PDB entry 2VN6 | X-ray diffraction, 1.49 A resolution | chains A and B

Chain A:
Protein: Scaffolding protein
From: Clostridium cellulolyticum
UniProtKB: Q45996 (Q45996_CLOCE); residues 2-152 here correspond to UniProt positions 277-427 (UniProt number = residue number + 275)
Chain sequence (151 residues; each row starts with the number of its first residue):
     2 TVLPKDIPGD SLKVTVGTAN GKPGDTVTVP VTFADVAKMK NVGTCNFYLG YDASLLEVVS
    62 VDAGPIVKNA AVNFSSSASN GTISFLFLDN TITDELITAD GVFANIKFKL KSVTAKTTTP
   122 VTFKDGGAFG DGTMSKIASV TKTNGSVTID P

Chain B:
Protein: Endoglucanase A
From: Clostridium cellulolyticum
UniProtKB: P17901 (GUNA_CLOCE); residues 2-65 here correspond to UniProt positions 410-473 (UniProt number = residue number + 408)
Chain sequence (64 residues; row label = number of the first residue in the row):
     2 VIVYGDYNND GNVDSTDFAG LKKYIMAADH AYVKNLDVNL DNEVNAFDLA ILKKYLLGMV
    62 SKLE
Construct notes: engineered mutation Ser16 (Ala424 in P17901), Thr17 (Leu425 in P17901); conflict Glu65 (Pro473 in P17901)
Metal / ion sites: Ca2+ site 1: Asp7, Asn9, Asp11, Asn13, Asp18; Ca2+ site 2: Asp38, Asn40, Asp42, Glu44, Asp49

How chain A and chain B interact:
Contacting residue pairs (34):
  Thr45(A) with Ala47(B)
  Cys46(A) with Ala47(B)
  Asn47(A) with Ile26(B); Asn46(B); Ala47(B), hydrogen bond (side chain-backbone)
  Tyr49(A) with Ile26(B), hydrogen bond (side chain-backbone); Met27(B); Ala29(B), hydrophobic; His31(B)
  Val73(A) with Lys23(B)
  Ser76(A) with Lys23(B); Met27(B), hydrogen bond
  Ser77(A) with Met27(B)
  Ser78(A) with Met27(B)
  Ser85(A) with Met27(B), hydrogen bond (side chain-backbone)
  Leu87(A) with Lys23(B)
  Leu89(A) with Phe19(B), hydrophobic; Leu50(B), hydrophobic; Ala51(B), hydrophobic
  Asn91(A) with Phe19(B); Lys54(B); Leu58(B)
  Thr92(A) with Met60(B)
  Ile93(A) with Lys55(B); Leu58(B), hydrophobic; Met60(B), hydrophobic
  Asp126(A) with Ala29(B)
  Gly128(A) with Asn46(B)
  Ala129(A) with Asn46(B); Phe48(B), hydrophobic
  Phe130(A) with Phe48(B)
  Gly131(A) with Phe48(B)
  Met135(A) with Phe48(B)
  Lys137(A) with Phe48(B)
Other interface residues (no listed pair), chain A (23 interface residues in all): Thr83, Ser136
Other interface residues (no listed pair), chain B (16 interface residues in all): Ala28

In short:
Chain A and chain B form an interface of 23 and 16 residues respectively; the contacts include 4 hydrogen
bonds. Polar pairs include Asn47(A)-Ala47(B), Tyr49(A)-Ile26(B) and Ser76(A)-Met27(B). The Ca2+ site 1 is
built by Asp7(B), Asn9(B), Asp11(B), Asn13(B) and Asp18(B).
Here chain A is Scaffolding protein and chain B is Endoglucanase A, both from Clostridium cellulolyticum.
Entry 2VN6 (The Clostridium cellulolyticum dockerin displays a dual binding mode for its cohesin partner) was
determined by X-ray diffraction.
